8K1S - chains B and L of the 12 polymer chains in the assembly; structure by electron microscopy, 2.83 A resolution.

== Chain B ==
Molecule: Ktr system potassium uptake protein A
From: Bacillus subtilis
Reference sequence: O32080 (KTRA_BACSU); residues 1-222 here = UniProt positions 1-222
Amino-acid sequence (222 residues; numbered 1 to 222; the number before each row is that of its first residue):
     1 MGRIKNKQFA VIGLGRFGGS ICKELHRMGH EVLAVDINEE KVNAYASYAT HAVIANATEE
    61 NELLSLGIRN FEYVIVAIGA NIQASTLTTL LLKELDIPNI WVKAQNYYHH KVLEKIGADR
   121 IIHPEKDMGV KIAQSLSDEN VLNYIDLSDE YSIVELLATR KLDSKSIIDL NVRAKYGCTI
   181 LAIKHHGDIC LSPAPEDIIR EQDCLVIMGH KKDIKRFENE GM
Unresolved in the structure: 1-6, 140-222
Curated features (UniProtKB/Swiss-Prot):
  - binding site (NAD(+)): R16, D36 to N38, N56, A57, I78 to A80, K103 to Q105, H109, E125
Residues lining bound ligands: ADP (adenosine-5'-diphosphate): I12, G13, L14, G15, R16, F17, V35, D36, I37, N38, K41, A55, N56, A57, T58, A77, I78, G79, A80, N81, A84, K103
What the authors report for this chain:
  - mutagenesis - E125Q: abolished stability in response to Ca2+
  - mutagenesis - E125Q: decreased binding to Ktr system potassium uptake protein B (chain L)

== Chain L ==
Molecule: Ktr system potassium uptake protein B
From: Bacillus subtilis
Reference sequence: O32081 (KTRB_BACSU); residues 1-445 here = UniProt positions 1-445
Amino-acid sequence (445 residues; row label = number of the first residue in the row):
     1 MTLQKDKVIK WVRFTPPQVL AIGFFLTIII GAVLLMLPIS TTKPLSWIDA LFTAASATTV
    61 TGLAVVDTGT QFTVFGQTVI MGLIQIGGLG FMTFAVLIVM ILGKKIGLKE RMLVQEALNQ
   121 PTIGGVIGLV KVLFLFSISI ELIAALILSI RLVPQYGWSS GLFASLFHAI SAFNNAGFSL
   181 WPDNLMSYVG DPTVNLVITF LFITGGIGFT VLFDVMKNRR FKTFSLHTKL MLTGTLMLNA
   241 IAMLTVFILE YSNPGTLGHL HIVDKLWASY FQAVTPRTAG FNSLDFGSMR EGTIVFTLLL
   301 MFIGAGSAST ASGIKLTTFI VILTSVIAYL RGKKETVIFR RSIKYPIIIK ALAVSVTSLF
   361 IVFLGIFALT ITEQAPFLQI VFETFSAFGT VGLTMGLTPE LTTAGKCIII VIMFIGRIGP
   421 LTFVFSFAKT EQSNIRYPDG EVFTG
Unresolved in the structure: 1-14, 103-126
Curated features (UniProtKB/Swiss-Prot):
  - mutagenesis: R436 to G445 (Loss of homodimerization)
Bound ions: K+: T61, N175, A176, T278, A279, T390, V391

== Interface between chain B and chain L ==
Pairs across the interface (14; chain B residue first):
  N43(B) with P438(L); D439(L), hydrogen bond (side chain-backbone)
  A46(B) with P438(L), hydrophobic
  A52(B) with Y437(L); P438(L)
  V53(B) with I435(L), hydrophobic; R436(L)
  I54(B) with R436(L), hydrogen bond (backbone-backbone); Y437(L)
  A55(B) with I435(L), hydrophobic
  N61(B) with N434(L), hydrogen bond
  E62(B) with N434(L), hydrogen bond; I435(L)
  L66(B) with I435(L), hydrophobic
Also at the interface, not in a pair above, chain B (11 interface residues in all): V42, S65

== Summary ==
11 residues of chain B and 6 residues of chain L are in contact; the contacts include 4 hydrogen bonds. Polar
contacts include N43(B)-D439(L), N61(B)-N434(L) and E62(B)-N434(L). The paper reports that E125Q of chain B
abolishes stability in response to Ca2+; E125Q of chain B reduces binding to Ktr system potassium uptake
protein B (chain L).
Chain B is Ktr system potassium uptake protein A and chain L is Ktr system potassium uptake protein B, both
from Bacillus subtilis; the structure, Potassium transporter KtrAB from Bacillus subtilis in ADP-bound state,
was determined by electron microscopy, deposited together with 8K1T, 8K1U, 8XMH and 8XMI.
